PDB entry 9LA3 | electron microscopy, 3.19 A resolution | chains B and D of the 4 polymer chains in the assembly

[Chain B (and D)]
Protein: Potassium channel GORK
Source organism: Arabidopsis thaliana
Notes: chain D of this document is another copy of the same molecule, construct and numbering; everything in this record applies to it too
UniProt: Q94A76 (GORK_ARATH); residues 2-820 here = UniProt positions 2-820
Chain sequence (834 residues; row label = number of the first residue in the row; numbers below 1 keep their minus sign (Met-7 is residue -7)):
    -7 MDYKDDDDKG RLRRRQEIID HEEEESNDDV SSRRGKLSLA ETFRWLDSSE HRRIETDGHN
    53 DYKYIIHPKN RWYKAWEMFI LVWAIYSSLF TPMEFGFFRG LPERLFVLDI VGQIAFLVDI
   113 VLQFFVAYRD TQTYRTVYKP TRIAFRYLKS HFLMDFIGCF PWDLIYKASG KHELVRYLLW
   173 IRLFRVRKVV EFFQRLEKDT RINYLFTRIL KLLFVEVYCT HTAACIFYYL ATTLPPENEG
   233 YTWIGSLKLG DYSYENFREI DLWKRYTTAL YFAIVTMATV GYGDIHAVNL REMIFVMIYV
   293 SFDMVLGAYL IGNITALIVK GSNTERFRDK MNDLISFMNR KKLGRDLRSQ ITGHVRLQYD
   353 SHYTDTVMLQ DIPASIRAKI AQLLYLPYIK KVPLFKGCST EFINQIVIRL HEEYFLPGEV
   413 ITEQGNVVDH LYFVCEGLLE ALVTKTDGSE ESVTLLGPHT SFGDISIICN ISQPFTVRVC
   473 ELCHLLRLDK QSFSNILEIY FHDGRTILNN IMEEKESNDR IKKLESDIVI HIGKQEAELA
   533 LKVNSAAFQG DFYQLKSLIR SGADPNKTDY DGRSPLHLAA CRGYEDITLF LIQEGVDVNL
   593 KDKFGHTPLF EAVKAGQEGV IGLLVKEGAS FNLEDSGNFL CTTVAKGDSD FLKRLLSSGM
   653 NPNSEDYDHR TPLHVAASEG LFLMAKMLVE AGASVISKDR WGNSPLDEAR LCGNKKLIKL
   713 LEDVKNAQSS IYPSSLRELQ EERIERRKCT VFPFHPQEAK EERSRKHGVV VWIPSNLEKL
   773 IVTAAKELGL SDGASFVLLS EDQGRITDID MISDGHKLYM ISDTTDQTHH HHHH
Disordered / not traced: -7 to 49, 726-826
Construct notes: initiating methionine (-7); expression tag (-6 to 1, 821-826)
UniProt features mapped onto this chain:
  - binding site (a nucleoside 3',5'-cyclic phosphate): Leu386 to Glu508
What the authors report for this chain:
  - post-translational modification sites: Ser518 (citing earlier work)

[Chain B / chain D interface]
Residue-residue contacts (98):
  Leu241(B) with His278(D); Ala279(D); Val280(D); Met285(D), hydrophobic
  Gly242(B) with Gly232(D); Ser238(D); Val280(D)
  Asp243(B) with Gly232(D); Tyr233(D), hydrogen bond (side chain-backbone)
  Tyr244(B) with Tyr233(D), hydrophobic
  Tyr246(B) with Met285(D)
  Lys256(B) with Tyr233(D); Leu282(D)
  Thr259(B) with Leu282(D); Met285(D)
  Thr260(B) with Met285(D)
  Leu262(B) with Met289(D), hydrophobic
  Tyr263(B) with His278(D); Ala279(D), hydrogen bond (side chain-backbone); Met285(D), hydrophobic; Val288(D), hydrophobic; Met289(D), hydrophobic
  Ile266(B) with Met289(D); Val292(D), hydrophobic; Ser293(D)
  Met269(B) with Val292(D), hydrophobic; Ser293(D); Met296(D), hydrophobic
  Ala270(B) with Thr271(D), hydrogen bond (backbone-side chain); Val292(D), hydrophobic
  Thr271(B) with Thr271(D)
  Val272(B) with Thr271(D); Val272(D); Gly273(D); Val292(D), hydrophobic
  Gly273(B) with Gly273(D)
  Tyr274(B) with Phe264(D); Thr268(D); Gly273(D); Tyr274(D); Gly275(D); Ile277(D); His278(D); Val288(D)
  Asp276(B) with His278(D), salt bridge; Ala279(D)
  Leu302(B) with Met296(D), hydrophobic
  Ile303(B) with Ala300(D), hydrophobic
  Ile306(B) with Ala300(D); Tyr301(D), hydrophobic
  Thr307(B) with Gly304(D); Thr307(D)
  Ile310(B) with Tyr301(D), hydrophobic; Ala308(D), hydrophobic
  Val311(B) with Ala308(D), hydrophobic
  Glu317(B) with Tyr196(D); Leu197(D); Lys312(D)
  Arg320(B) with Glu189(D); Asp191(D); Thr192(D); Ile194(D); Tyr196(D)
  Asp321(B) with Lys312(D), salt bridge
  Lys322(B) with Asp363(D), salt bridge
  Asn324(B) with Thr192(D), hydrogen bond; Asn195(D)
  Asp325(B) with Met360(D)
  Leu326(B) with Met360(D), hydrophobic
  Ile327(B) with Thr192(D)
  Phe329(B) with Leu361(D), hydrophobic; Ile372(D), hydrophobic
  Arg332(B) with Ser353(D), hydrogen bond (side chain-backbone); His354(D)
  Lys333(B) with Leu375(D); Leu376(D); Glu404(D), salt bridge; Tyr406(D)
  Leu335(B) with Ile372(D), hydrophobic; Leu375(D), hydrophobic
  Gly336(B) with Leu375(D)
  Leu339(B) with Lys371(D); Ile372(D), hydrophobic
  Gln342(B) with Ile368(D)
  Ile343(B) with Ile364(D), hydrophobic; Ile368(D), hydrophobic; Ile372(D), hydrophobic
  His346(B) with Asp363(D); Ile364(D); Pro365(D)
  Gly410(B) with Ser367(D)
  Glu411(B) with Pro365(D); Ser367(D)
  Gln416(B) with Ile491(D)
  Asp439(B) with Ser391(D), hydrogen bond; Glu393(D); Phe493(D)
  Gly440(B) with Glu393(D)
Also at the interface, not in a pair above, chain B (55 interface residues in all): Phe198, Ile201, Leu205, Glu208, Val267, Met323, Lys334, Glu415, Ser441
Also at the interface, not in a pair above, chain D (59 interface residues in all): Ile286, Val297, Ile303, Asn305, Val311, Arg401

[Overview]
Chain B and chain D form an interface of 55 and 59 residues respectively; the contacts include 6 hydrogen
bonds and 4 salt bridges. Polar contacts include Asp276(B)-His278(D), Asp321(B)-Lys312(D) and
Lys322(B)-Asp363(D). From UniProt: nucleoside 3',5'-cyclic phosphate-binding residues Leu386(B) and Glu508(B)
on chain B. The paper reports a modification site at Ser518(B).
Both chains are Potassium channel GORK (Arabidopsis thaliana). Entry 9LA3 (Arabidopsis GORK WT3) was
determined by electron microscopy together with 9L9U, 9LA0, 9LA1, 9LA2 and 9LA7 from the same study.
